Entry 6V49 (X-ray diffraction, 2.50 A resolution); this record covers chains C and D of the 6 polymer chains in the assembly.

Chain C:
Molecule: Hemagglutinin HA1 chain
Organism: Influenza A virus (A/wedge-tailed shearwater/Western Australia/2576/1979(H15N9))
UniProt: Q20ND8 (Q20ND8_9INFA); residues 1-331 here correspond to UniProt positions 19-349 (UniProt number = residue number + 18)
Chain sequence (332 residues; numbered 0 to 331; the number before each row is that of its first residue; numbering starts at 0):
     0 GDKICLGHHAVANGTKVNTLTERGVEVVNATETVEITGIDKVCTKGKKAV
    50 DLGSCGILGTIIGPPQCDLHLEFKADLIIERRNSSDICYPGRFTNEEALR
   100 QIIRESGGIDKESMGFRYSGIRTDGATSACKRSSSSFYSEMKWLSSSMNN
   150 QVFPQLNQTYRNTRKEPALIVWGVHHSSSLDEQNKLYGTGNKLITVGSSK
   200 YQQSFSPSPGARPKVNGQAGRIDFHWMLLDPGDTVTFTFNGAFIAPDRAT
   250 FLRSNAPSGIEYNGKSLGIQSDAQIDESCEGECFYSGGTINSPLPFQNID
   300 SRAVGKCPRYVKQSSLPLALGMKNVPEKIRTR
Not modelled in the structure: 329-331
Differences from the reference sequence: expression tag (0); conflict Ser-132 (Thr150 in Q20ND8), Ser-133 (Val151 in Q20ND8)
Cystine bridges: Cys-42/Cys-278, Cys-54/Cys-66, Cys-87/Cys-129, Cys-282/Cys-306
Covalently attached groups: N-acetylglucosamine (NAG) linked to Asn-28
From the paper describing this entry:
  - post-translational modification sites: Asn-28

Chain D:
Molecule: Hemagglutinin HA2 chain
Organism: Influenza A virus (A/wedge-tailed shearwater/Western Australia/2576/1979(H15N9))
UniProt: Q20ND8 (Q20ND8_9INFA); residues 1-174 here correspond to UniProt positions 350-523 (UniProt number = residue number + 349)
Chain sequence (174 residues; each row starts with the number of its first residue):
     1 GLFGAIAGFIENGWEGLIDGWYGFRHQNAQGQGTAADYKSTQAAIDQITG
    51 KLNRLIEKTNKQFELIDNEFTEVEQQIGNVINWTRDSLTEIWSYNAELLV
   101 AMENQHTIDLADSEMNKLYERVRRQLRENAEEDGTGCFEIFHRCDDQCME
   151 SIRNNTYNHTEYRQEALQNRIMIN
Not modelled in the structure: 1-4, 172-174
Cystine bridges: Cys-144/Cys-148
Covalently attached groups: N-acetylglucosamine (NAG) linked to Asn-82
From the paper describing this entry:
  - post-translational modification sites: Asn-82

Chain C / chain D interface:
Disulfides between the chains: Cys-4(C)/Cys-137(D)
Pairs across the interface (144):
  Asp-1(C) / Gln-27(D)
  Asp-1(C) / Asn-28(D)
  Asp-1(C) / Glu-139(D)
  Asp-1(C) / Ile-140(D)  hydrogen bond (backbone-backbone)
  Asp-1(C) / His-142(D)
  Asp-1(C) / Arg-143(D)  salt bridge
  Asp-1(C) / Cys-144(D)  hydrogen bond (side chain-backbone)
  Lys-2(C) / Ile-6(D)
  Lys-2(C) / His-26(D)
  Lys-2(C) / Gln-27(D)  hydrogen bond (backbone-backbone)
  Lys-2(C) / Asp-133(D)  salt bridge
  Lys-2(C) / Cys-137(D)
  Lys-2(C) / Phe-138(D)
  Lys-2(C) / Ile-140(D)
  Lys-2(C) / Met-149(D)
  Ile-3(C) / Arg-25(D)
  Ile-3(C) / Cys-137(D)
  Ile-3(C) / Phe-138(D)  hydrogen bond (backbone-backbone)
  Ile-3(C) / Ile-140(D)  hydrophobic
  Ile-3(C) / Ile-152(D)  hydrophobic
  Cys-4(C) / Ile-6(D)  hydrophobic
  Cys-4(C) / Ala-7(D)
  Cys-4(C) / Trp-14(D)
  Cys-4(C) / Gly-23(D)
  Cys-4(C) / Phe-24(D)
  Cys-4(C) / Arg-25(D)  hydrogen bond (backbone-backbone)
  Cys-4(C) / Gly-136(D)
  Cys-4(C) / Cys-137(D)  disulfide
  Leu-5(C) / Gly-8(D)
  Leu-5(C) / Phe-9(D)  hydrogen bond (backbone-backbone)
  Leu-5(C) / Trp-14(D)
  Leu-5(C) / Gly-23(D)
  Leu-5(C) / Phe-24(D)  hydrophobic
  Leu-5(C) / Leu-118(D)  hydrophobic
  Leu-5(C) / Val-122(D)  hydrophobic
  Leu-5(C) / Gly-136(D)  hydrogen bond (backbone-backbone)
  Leu-5(C) / Phe-138(D)  hydrophobic
  Gly-6(C) / Trp-14(D)
  Gly-6(C) / Tyr-22(D)
  Gly-6(C) / Gly-23(D)  hydrogen bond (backbone-backbone)
  Gly-6(C) / Met-115(D)
  His-7(C) / Phe-9(D)
  His-7(C) / Asn-12(D)
  His-7(C) / Gly-13(D)
  His-7(C) / Trp-14(D)  hydrogen bond (backbone-backbone)
  His-7(C) / Trp-21(D)
  His-7(C) / Tyr-22(D)
  His-7(C) / Met-115(D)
  His-8(C) / Trp-14(D)
  His-8(C) / Leu-17(D)
  His-8(C) / Gly-20(D)  hydrogen bond (side chain-backbone)
  His-8(C) / Trp-21(D)  hydrogen bond (backbone-backbone)
  Ala-9(C) / Trp-14(D)  hydrogen bond (backbone-backbone)
  Ala-9(C) / Glu-15(D)
  Ala-11(C) / Glu-15(D)
  Val-16(C) / Asn-104(D)
  Asn-17(C) / Ala-101(D)
  Asn-17(C) / Asn-104(D)  hydrogen bond (backbone-side chain)
  Thr-18(C) / Ala-101(D)
  Thr-18(C) / Gln-105(D)
  Thr-18(C) / Ile-108(D)
  Leu-19(C) / Gln-105(D)
  Thr-20(C) / Gln-105(D)
  Val-26(C) / Ile-108(D)  hydrophobic
  Thr-32(C) / Arg-54(D)  hydrogen bond
  Thr-32(C) / Val-100(D)
  Glu-79(C) / Phe-70(D)
  Arg-80(C) / Phe-70(D)
  Arg-81(C) / Glu-69(D)
  Arg-81(C) / Phe-70(D)
  Glu-95(C) / Thr-71(D)
  Glu-96(C) / Asn-68(D)  hydrogen bond
  Glu-96(C) / Val-73(D)
  Arg-99(C) / Asn-68(D)
  Gln-100(C) / Ile-66(D)  hydrogen bond (side chain-backbone)
  Arg-103(C) / Leu-65(D)
  Arg-103(C) / Asn-68(D)
  Gly-267(C) / Leu-65(D)
  Gln-269(C) / Leu-65(D)
  Gln-269(C) / Asn-68(D)  hydrogen bond
  Gln-269(C) / Glu-69(D)  hydrogen bond (side chain-backbone)
  Gln-269(C) / Phe-70(D)
  Ser-270(C) / Phe-70(D)
  Ser-285(C) / Glu-69(D)  hydrogen bond
  Pro-292(C) / Lys-51(D)
  Pro-292(C) / Leu-55(D)
  Leu-293(C) / Lys-51(D)
  Pro-294(C) / Arg-54(D)
  Pro-294(C) / Leu-55(D)  hydrophobic
  Phe-295(C) / Ala-96(D)  hydrophobic
  Ser-300(C) / Arg-85(D)
  Arg-301(C) / Leu-65(D)
  Arg-301(C) / Asp-67(D)  salt bridge
  Arg-301(C) / Asn-68(D)
  Arg-301(C) / Glu-69(D)  salt bridge
  Arg-301(C) / Arg-85(D)
  Val-303(C) / Phe-63(D)
  Val-303(C) / Glu-64(D)
  Val-303(C) / Leu-65(D)
  Gly-304(C) / Gln-62(D)
  Gly-304(C) / Phe-63(D)  hydrogen bond (backbone-backbone)
  Lys-305(C) / Asn-60(D)
  Lys-305(C) / Lys-61(D)
  Cys-306(C) / Lys-58(D)
  Cys-306(C) / Thr-59(D)
  Pro-307(C) / Lys-58(D)
  Arg-308(C) / Glu-57(D)  hydrogen bond (side chain-backbone)
  Arg-308(C) / Thr-59(D)
  Arg-308(C) / Trp-92(D)
  Tyr-309(C) / Thr-89(D)
  Tyr-309(C) / Trp-92(D)
  Val-310(C) / Trp-92(D)
  Val-310(C) / Ser-93(D)
  Val-310(C) / Ala-96(D)  hydrophobic
  Lys-311(C) / Glu-90(D)  salt bridge
  Lys-311(C) / Ser-93(D)  hydrogen bond (backbone-side chain)
  Gln-312(C) / Ser-93(D)  hydrogen bond (side chain-backbone)
  Gln-312(C) / Glu-97(D)  hydrogen bond
  Leu-315(C) / Ala-96(D)  hydrophobic
  Leu-315(C) / Val-100(D)
  Pro-316(C) / Val-100(D)
  Pro-316(C) / Asn-104(D)  hydrogen bond (backbone-side chain)
  Leu-317(C) / Arg-54(D)
  Leu-317(C) / Glu-103(D)
  Leu-317(C) / Asn-104(D)
  Ala-318(C) / Asn-104(D)  hydrogen bond (backbone-side chain)
  Leu-319(C) / Trp-21(D)
  Leu-319(C) / Ile-48(D)
  Gly-320(C) / Trp-21(D)
  Gly-320(C) / Thr-107(D)
  Met-321(C) / Trp-21(D)  hydrophobic
  Met-321(C) / Tyr-22(D)  hydrophobic
  Met-321(C) / Ala-111(D)  hydrophobic
  Val-324(C) / Asn-12(D)
  Val-324(C) / Gly-13(D)  hydrogen bond (backbone-backbone)
  Pro-325(C) / Asn-12(D)
  Pro-325(C) / Glu-15(D)
  Glu-326(C) / Asn-12(D)
  Glu-326(C) / Gly-13(D)
  Glu-326(C) / Trp-14(D)
  Glu-326(C) / Glu-15(D)  hydrogen bond (side chain-backbone)
  Glu-326(C) / Arg-25(D)  salt bridge
  Lys-327(C) / Glu-11(D)
  Lys-327(C) / Asn-12(D)  hydrogen bond (backbone-side chain)
Also at the interface, not in a pair above, chain C (65 interface residues in all): Gly-0, Val-10, Val-24, Thr-30, Glu-104, Leu-266, Ile-268, Asp-271, Lys-322
Also at the interface, not in a pair above, chain D (74 interface residues in all): Gly-16, Gly-50, Leu-98, Met-102, Tyr-119, Leu-126

Summary:
65 residues of chain C and 74 residues of chain D are in contact; the contacts include 1 disulfide bond, 29
hydrogen bonds and 6 salt bridges. Polar contacts include Asp-1(C)/Arg-143(D), Lys-2(C)/Asp-133(D) and
Arg-301(C)/Asp-67(D). Covalently linked N-acetylglucosamine: at Asn-28(C). Covalently linked
N-acetylglucosamine: at Asn-82(D). The paper reports modification sites Asn-28(C) and Asn-82(D).
Chain C is Hemagglutinin HA1 chain and chain D is Hemagglutinin HA2 chain, both from Influenza A virus
(A/wedge-tailed shearwater/Western Australia/2576/1979(H15N9)); the structure, The crystal structure of
hemagglutinin from A/wedge-tailed shearwater/Western Australia/2576/1979 (H15N9), was determined by X-ray
diffraction together with 6V44, 6V46, 6V47 and 6V48 from the same study.
